PDB entry 2C7C | electron microscopy, 7.70 A resolution (low resolution: residue-level contacts below are approximate; hydrogen-bond / salt-bridge calls are withheld) | chains D and J of the 21 polymer chains in the assembly

# Chain D (and J)
Name: 60 kDa chaperonin
Source organism: Escherichia coli
Notes: chain J of this document is another copy of the same molecule, construct and numbering; everything in this record applies to it too
Reference sequence: P0A6F5 (CH60_ECOLI); residues 2-548 here correspond to UniProt positions 1-547 (UniProt number = residue number - 1)
Sequence (547 residues; numbered 2 to 548; the number before each row is that of its first residue):
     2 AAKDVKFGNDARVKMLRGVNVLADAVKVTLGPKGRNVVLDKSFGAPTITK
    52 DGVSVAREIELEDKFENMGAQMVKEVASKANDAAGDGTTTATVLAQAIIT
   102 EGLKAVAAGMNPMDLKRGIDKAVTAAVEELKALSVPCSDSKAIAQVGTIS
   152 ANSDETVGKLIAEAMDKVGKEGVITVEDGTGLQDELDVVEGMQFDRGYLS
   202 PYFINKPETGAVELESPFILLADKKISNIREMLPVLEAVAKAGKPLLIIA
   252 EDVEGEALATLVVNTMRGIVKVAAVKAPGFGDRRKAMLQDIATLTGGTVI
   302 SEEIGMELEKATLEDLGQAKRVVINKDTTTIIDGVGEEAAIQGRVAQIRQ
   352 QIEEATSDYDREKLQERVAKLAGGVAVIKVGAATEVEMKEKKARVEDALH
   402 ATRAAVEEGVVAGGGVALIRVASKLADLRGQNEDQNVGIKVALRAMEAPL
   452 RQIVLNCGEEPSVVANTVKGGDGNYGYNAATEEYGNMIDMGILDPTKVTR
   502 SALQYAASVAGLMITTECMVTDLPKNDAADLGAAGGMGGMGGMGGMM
Unresolved in the structure: 527-548 (chain J: 2, 526-548)

# How chain D and chain J interact
Contacting residue pairs - 12 pairs, chain D then chain J:
  N10(D) - K105(J)
  N10(D) - A108(J)
  N10(D) - A109(J)
  V14(D) - A108(J)
  K105(D) - A109(J)
  K105(D) - G110(J)
  K105(D) - M111(J)
  A108(D) - A109(J)
  A108(D) - M111(J)
  A109(D) - M111(J)
  A109(D) - V438(J)
  R445(D) - E434(J)
Also at the interface, not in a pair above, chain J (8 interface residues in all): D435

# Overview
The interface between chain D and chain J involves 6 residues on one side and 8 on the other.
Chain D and chain J are both 60 kDa chaperonin (Escherichia coli); the structure, Fitted coordinates for
groel-ATP7-groes cryo-EM complex (emd-1180), was determined by electron microscopy (same publication as 2C7D).
